Entry 1EQD (X-ray diffraction, 1.60 A resolution); this record covers chain A.

Chain A:
Name: Nitrophorin 4
From: Rhodnius prolixus
Reference sequence: Q94734 (NP4_RHOPR); residues 1-184 here correspond to UniProt positions 22-205 (UniProt number = residue number + 21)
Sequence (184 residues; numbered 1 to 184; the number before each row is that of its first residue):
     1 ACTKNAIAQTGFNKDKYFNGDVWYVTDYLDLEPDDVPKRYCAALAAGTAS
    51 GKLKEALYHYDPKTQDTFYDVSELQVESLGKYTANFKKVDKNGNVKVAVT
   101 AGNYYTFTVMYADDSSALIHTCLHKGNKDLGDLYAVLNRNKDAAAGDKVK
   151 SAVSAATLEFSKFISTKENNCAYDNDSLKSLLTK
Disulfide bonds: Cys2-Cys122, Cys41-Cys171
Metal / ion sites: 1,3-dedimethyl-1,3-divinyl heme Fe: His59 (together with cyanide ion)
Residues lining bound ligands:
  - cyanide ion (CYN): His59, Leu123, Leu133
  - 1,3-dedimethyl-1,3-divinyl heme (HEV; 5,8-dimethyl-1,2,3,4-tetravinylporphine-6,7-dipropionic acid ferrous complex): Val25, Tyr28, Tyr40, Cys41, Ala42, Leu44, Glu55, Leu57, His59, Phe68, Asp70, Phe86, Lys88, Tyr105, Phe107, Thr121, Leu123, Lys125, Lys128, Leu133, Thr166
UniProt features mapped onto this chain:
  - binding site (heme): His59

In short:
Bound to chain A: cyanide ion and 1,3-dedimethyl-1,3-divinyl heme. UniProt lists heme-binding residue His59.
Chain A is Nitrophorin 4 (Rhodnius prolixus); the structure, Crystal structure of nitrophorin 4 complexed with
cn, was determined by X-ray diffraction (same publication as 1D3S and 1ERX).
